1WDW - chains A and B of the 4 polymer chains in the assembly; structure by X-ray diffraction, 3.00 A resolution.

[Chain A]
Molecule: Tryptophan synthase alpha chain
Source organism: Pyrococcus furiosus
Notes: EC 4.2.1.20
UniProt: Q8U094 (TRPA_PYRFU); residues 1-248 here = UniProt positions 1-248
Amino-acid sequence (248 residues; numbered 1 to 248; the number before each row is that of its first residue):
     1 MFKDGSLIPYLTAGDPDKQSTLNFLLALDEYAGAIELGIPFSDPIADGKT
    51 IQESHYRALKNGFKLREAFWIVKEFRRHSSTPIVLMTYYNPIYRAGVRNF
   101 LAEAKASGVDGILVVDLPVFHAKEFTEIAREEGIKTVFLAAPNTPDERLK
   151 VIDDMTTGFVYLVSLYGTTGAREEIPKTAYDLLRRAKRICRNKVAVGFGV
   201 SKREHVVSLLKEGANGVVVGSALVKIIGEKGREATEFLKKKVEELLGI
Unresolved in the structure: 167-172, 248
UniProt features mapped onto this chain:
  - active site (Proton acceptor): Glu36, Asp47

[Chain B]
Molecule: Tryptophan synthase beta chain 1
Source organism: Pyrococcus furiosus
Notes: EC 4.2.1.20
UniProt: Q8U093 (TRPB1_PYRFU); residues 1-385 here = UniProt positions 1-385
Amino-acid sequence (385 residues; row label = number of the first residue in the row):
     1 MWFGEFGGQYVPETLIEPLKELEKAYKRFKDDEEFNRQLNYYLKTWAGRP
    51 TPLYYAKRLTEKIGGAKIYLKREDLVHGGAHKTNNAIGQALLAKFMGKTR
   101 LIAETGAGQHGVATAMAGALLGMKVDIYMGAEDVERQKMNVFRMKLLGAN
   151 VIPVNSGSRTLKDAINEALRDWVATFEYTHYLIGSVVGPHPYPTIVRDFQ
   201 SVIGREAKAQILEAEGQLPDVIVACVGGGSNAMGIFYPFVNDKKVKLVGV
   251 EAGGKGLESGKHSASLNAGQVGVFHGMLSYFLQDEEGQIKPTHSIAPGLD
   301 YPGVGPEHAYLKKIQRAEYVTVTDEEALKAFHELSRTEGIIPALESAHAV
   351 AYAMKLAKEMSRDEIIIVNLSGRGDKDLDIVLKVS
Glycans and other covalent adducts: pyridoxal phosphate (PLP) linked to Lys82
Residues lining bound ligands: pyridoxal phosphate (PLP): Ala80, His81, Gln109, Ser185, Cys225, Val226, Gly227, Gly228, Gly229, Ser230, Asn231, Gly298, Leu299, Ala343, Glu345, Ser346, Ser371, Gly372, Lys376
UniProt features mapped onto this chain:
  - modified residue: Lys82 (N6-(pyridoxal phosphate)lysine)

[Chain A / chain B interface]
Pairs across the interface - 73 pairs, chain A then chain B:
  Pro40(A) with Gln288(B)
  Phe41(A) with Val273(B); Phe274(B), hydrophobic; Gln288(B)
  Ser42(A) with Lys162(B), hydrogen bond (backbone-side chain); Phe274(B); Gln288(B), hydrogen bond; Ile289(B), hydrogen bond (side chain-backbone)
  Asp43(A) with Lys162(B); Phe274(B); His275(B); Ile289(B)
  Pro44(A) with Asn166(B)
  Ile45(A) with Pro12(B); Leu15(B), hydrophobic; Asn166(B)
  Ala46(A) with Asn166(B), hydrogen bond (backbone-side chain)
  Gly48(A) with Arg170(B)
  Lys49(A) with Ser156(B); Glu167(B), salt bridge; Arg170(B)
  Gln52(A) with Asp163(B); Asn166(B); Arg170(B), hydrogen bond
  Glu53(A) with Gly157(B)
  Tyr56(A) with Lys162(B)
  Leu59(A) with Gln288(B)
  Phe63(A) with Glu286(B)
  Lys64(A) with Glu286(B)
  Leu65(A) with Glu286(B), hydrogen bond (backbone-side chain)
  Arg66(A) with Glu286(B), salt bridge
  Tyr89(A) with Tyr10(B), hydrophobic; Val273(B), hydrophobic
  Asn90(A) with Gly272(B); Val273(B), hydrogen bond (side chain-backbone); Phe274(B); Gln283(B), hydrogen bond; Gly287(B), hydrogen bond (side chain-backbone)
  Tyr93(A) with Val271(B); Leu278(B)
  Arg94(A) with Gln270(B); Gln283(B); Asp284(B), hydrogen bond (side chain-backbone); Glu285(B), hydrogen bond (side chain-backbone); Gly287(B)
  Val115(A) with Pro12(B)
  Asp116(A) with Tyr10(B); Val11(B); Val273(B)
  Leu117(A) with Tyr10(B), hydrophobic
  Pro118(A) with Gln9(B); Tyr10(B)
  Phe120(A) with Met1(B), hydrophobic; Gln9(B); Ile16(B), hydrophobic; Lys20(B)
  His121(A) with Met1(B); Trp2(B)
  Leu139(A) with Glu13(B)
  Ala140(A) with Glu13(B)
  Ala141(A) with Glu13(B); Thr14(B)
  Asn143(A) with Glu13(B); Thr14(B), hydrogen bond (side chain-backbone); Glu17(B); Val173(B); Phe176(B)
  Thr144(A) with Glu13(B), hydrogen bond
  Pro145(A) with Glu17(B)
  Arg148(A) with Glu13(B), salt bridge; Ile16(B); Glu17(B), salt bridge
  Leu165(A) with Val173(B), hydrophobic
Interface residues without a listed pair, chain A (40 interface residues in all): Asp47, Val119, Ile152, Val163, Tyr166
Interface residues without a listed pair, chain B (39 interface residues in all): Pro18, Leu169, Ala174, Gly276

[In short]
40 residues of chain A face 39 of chain B across their interface, with 13 hydrogen bonds and 4 salt bridges.
Among the polar pairs are Lys49(A)-Glu167(B), Arg66(A)-Glu286(B) and Arg148(A)-Glu13(B). Covalently linked
pyridoxal phosphate: at Lys82(B).
Chain A is Tryptophan synthase alpha chain and chain B is Tryptophan synthase beta chain 1, both from
Pyrococcus furiosus; the structure, Structural basis of mutual activation of the tryptophan synthase a2b2
complex from a hyperthermophile, Pyrococcus furiosus, was determined by X-ray diffraction.
